PDB entry 6M35 | X-ray diffraction, 1.73 A resolution | chains B and G of the 8 polymer chains in the assembly

# Chain B (and G)
Name: Sulfur oxygenase/reductase
From: Sulfurisphaera tokodaii (strain DSM 16993 / JCM 10545 / NBRC 100140 / 7)
Notes: EC 1.13.11.55; chain G of this document is another copy of the same molecule, construct and numbering; everything in this record applies to it too
Reference sequence: Q972K4 (Q972K4_SULTO); residue numbers follow UniProt; this construct covers 1-311
Amino-acid sequence (311 residues; each row starts with the number of its first residue):
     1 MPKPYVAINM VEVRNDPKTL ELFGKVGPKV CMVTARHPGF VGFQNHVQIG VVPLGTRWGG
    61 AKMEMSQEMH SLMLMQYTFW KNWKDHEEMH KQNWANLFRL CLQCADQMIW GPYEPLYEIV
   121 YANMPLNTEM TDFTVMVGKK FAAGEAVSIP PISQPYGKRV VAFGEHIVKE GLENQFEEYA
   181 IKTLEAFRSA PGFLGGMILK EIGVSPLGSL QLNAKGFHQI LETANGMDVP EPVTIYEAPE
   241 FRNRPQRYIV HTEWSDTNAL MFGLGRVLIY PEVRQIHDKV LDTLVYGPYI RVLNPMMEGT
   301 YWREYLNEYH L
Not modelled in the structure: 1
Metal / ion sites: Fe ion: His-86, His-90, Glu-114
What the authors report for this chain:
  - mutagenesis - C31A, H86A, H90A, E114A: abolished catalytic activity
  - mutagenesis - C101A (10-fold), C104A (10-fold): decreased catalytic activity
  - catalytic residues: Cys-31 (citing earlier work)
  - catalytic residues: His-86, His-90, Glu-114

# How chain B and chain G interact
Residue-residue contacts (124):
  Arg-14(B) / Gly-60(G)  hydrogen bond (side chain-backbone)
  Arg-14(B) / Glu-68(G)  salt bridge
  Leu-54(B) / Leu-221(G)
  Thr-56(B) / Ala-105(G)
  Thr-56(B) / Asp-106(G)
  Arg-57(B) / Gly-111(G)  hydrogen bond (side chain-backbone)
  Arg-57(B) / Pro-112(G)
  Arg-57(B) / Leu-210(G)
  Arg-57(B) / Ile-220(G)
  Arg-57(B) / Leu-221(G)
  Trp-58(B) / Ala-105(G)
  Trp-58(B) / Met-108(G)
  Trp-58(B) / Ile-109(G)
  Trp-58(B) / Trp-110(G)
  Trp-58(B) / Gly-111(G)  hydrogen bond (side chain-backbone)
  Gly-59(B) / Ala-105(G)  hydrogen bond (backbone-backbone)
  Gly-59(B) / Asp-106(G)
  Gly-59(B) / Met-108(G)  hydrogen bond (backbone-backbone)
  Gly-60(B) / Arg-14(G)  hydrogen bond (backbone-side chain)
  Gly-60(B) / Ala-105(G)
  Gly-60(B) / Asp-106(G)  hydrogen bond (backbone-backbone)
  Gly-60(B) / Gln-107(G)
  Gly-60(B) / Met-108(G)  hydrogen bond (backbone-backbone)
  Gly-60(B) / Ile-109(G)
  Ala-61(B) / Met-108(G)
  Glu-68(B) / Arg-14(G)  salt bridge
  Glu-68(B) / His-70(G)
  Met-69(B) / His-70(G)
  His-70(B) / Glu-68(G)
  His-70(B) / Met-69(G)
  His-70(B) / His-70(G)  hydrogen bond
  Ala-105(B) / Thr-56(G)
  Ala-105(B) / Trp-58(G)
  Ala-105(B) / Gly-59(G)  hydrogen bond (backbone-backbone)
  Ala-105(B) / Gly-60(G)
  Asp-106(B) / Thr-56(G)
  Asp-106(B) / Gly-59(G)
  Asp-106(B) / Gly-60(G)  hydrogen bond (backbone-backbone)
  Gln-107(B) / Gly-60(G)
  Met-108(B) / Arg-57(G)
  Met-108(B) / Trp-58(G)
  Met-108(B) / Gly-59(G)  hydrogen bond (backbone-backbone)
  Met-108(B) / Gly-60(G)  hydrogen bond (backbone-backbone)
  Met-108(B) / Ala-61(G)
  Ile-109(B) / Trp-58(G)
  Ile-109(B) / Gly-60(G)
  Ile-109(B) / Tyr-289(G)  hydrogen bond (backbone-side chain)
  Trp-110(B) / Trp-58(G)
  Trp-110(B) / Tyr-286(G)  hydrogen bond
  Trp-110(B) / Tyr-289(G)
  Gly-111(B) / Arg-57(G)  hydrogen bond (backbone-side chain)
  Gly-111(B) / Trp-58(G)  hydrogen bond (backbone-side chain)
  Pro-112(B) / Arg-57(G)
  Ile-167(B) / Phe-241(G)  hydrophobic
  Lys-169(B) / Ile-235(G)  hydrogen bond (side chain-backbone)
  Lys-169(B) / Glu-240(G)  salt bridge
  Leu-210(B) / Arg-57(G)
  Gln-211(B) / Val-285(G)
  Gln-211(B) / Tyr-286(G)
  Gln-211(B) / Gly-287(G)  hydrogen bond (side chain-backbone)
  Asn-213(B) / Asp-282(G)
  Ala-214(B) / Asp-278(G)
  Ala-214(B) / Leu-281(G)  hydrophobic
  Ala-214(B) / Asp-282(G)  hydrogen bond (backbone-side chain)
  Phe-217(B) / Leu-281(G)  hydrophobic
  Phe-217(B) / Pro-288(G)
  His-218(B) / Val-267(G)
  His-218(B) / Leu-268(G)
  His-218(B) / Arg-274(G)
  His-218(B) / Asp-278(G)  salt bridge
  His-218(B) / Leu-281(G)
  Ile-220(B) / Arg-57(G)
  Leu-221(B) / Leu-54(G)
  Leu-221(B) / Arg-57(G)
  Leu-221(B) / Leu-268(G)  hydrophobic
  Glu-222(B) / Arg-274(G)  salt bridge
  Ile-235(B) / Lys-169(G)  hydrogen bond (backbone-side chain)
  Ile-235(B) / Asp-282(G)
  Ile-235(B) / Thr-283(G)
  Ile-235(B) / Leu-284(G)
  Tyr-236(B) / Val-285(G)  hydrogen bond (side chain-backbone)
  Glu-240(B) / Lys-169(G)  salt bridge
  Phe-241(B) / Ile-167(G)  hydrophobic
  Phe-241(B) / Pro-245(G)
  Phe-241(B) / Val-285(G)
  Phe-241(B) / Tyr-286(G)  hydrophobic
  Arg-242(B) / Arg-244(G)
  Arg-242(B) / Pro-245(G)
  Asn-243(B) / Arg-244(G)
  Asn-243(B) / Pro-245(G)
  Asn-243(B) / Arg-247(G)  hydrogen bond
  Arg-244(B) / Arg-242(G)
  Arg-244(B) / Asn-243(G)
  Arg-244(B) / Arg-244(G)  hydrogen bond (backbone-backbone)
  Pro-245(B) / Phe-241(G)
  Pro-245(B) / Arg-242(G)
  Pro-245(B) / Asn-243(G)
  Arg-247(B) / Asn-243(G)  hydrogen bond
  Arg-247(B) / Arg-247(G)
  Val-267(B) / His-218(G)
  Leu-268(B) / His-218(G)
  Leu-268(B) / Leu-221(G)  hydrophobic
  Arg-274(B) / His-218(G)
  Arg-274(B) / Glu-222(G)  salt bridge
  Asp-278(B) / Ala-214(G)
  Asp-278(B) / His-218(G)  salt bridge
  Leu-281(B) / Ala-214(G)  hydrophobic
  Leu-281(B) / Phe-217(G)  hydrophobic
  Leu-281(B) / His-218(G)
  Asp-282(B) / Asn-213(G)
  Asp-282(B) / Ala-214(G)  hydrogen bond (side chain-backbone)
  Asp-282(B) / Ile-235(G)
  Thr-283(B) / Ile-235(G)
  Leu-284(B) / Ile-235(G)
  Val-285(B) / Gln-211(G)
  Val-285(B) / Tyr-236(G)  hydrogen bond (backbone-side chain)
  Val-285(B) / Phe-241(G)
  Tyr-286(B) / Trp-110(G)  hydrogen bond
  Tyr-286(B) / Gln-211(G)
  Tyr-286(B) / Phe-241(G)  hydrophobic
  Gly-287(B) / Gln-211(G)  hydrogen bond (backbone-side chain)
  Pro-288(B) / Phe-217(G)
  Tyr-289(B) / Ile-109(G)  hydrogen bond (side chain-backbone)
  Tyr-289(B) / Trp-110(G)
Other interface residues (no listed pair), chain B (58 interface residues in all): Val-51, Met-65, Tyr-113, Glu-170, Leu-172, Ser-209
Other interface residues (no listed pair), chain G (58 interface residues in all): Val-51, Met-65, Tyr-113, Glu-170, Leu-172, Ser-209

# Overview
The chain B/chain G interface involves 58 residues from each chain; the contacts include 30 hydrogen bonds and
8 salt bridges. Polar pairs include Arg-14(B)/Glu-68(G), Lys-169(B)/Glu-240(G) and His-218(B)/Asp-278(G). The
paper reports catalytic residues Cys-31(B), His-86(B) and His-90(B) among others; C31A, H86A and H90A of chain
B, among others, abolish catalytic activity; 6 substitutions were tested in all.
Both chains are Sulfur oxygenase/reductase (Sulfurisphaera tokodaii (strain DSM 16993 / JCM 10545 / NBRC
100140 / 7)). Entry 6M35 (Crystal structure of sulfur oxygenase reductase from Sulfurisphaera tokodaii) was
determined by X-ray diffraction (same publication as 6M3X).
